PDB entry 4DB4 | X-ray diffraction, 3.60 A resolution | chains A and C of the 5 polymer chains in the assembly

[Chain A]
Molecule: ATP-dependent RNA helicase MSS116, mitochondrial
From: Saccharomyces cerevisiae
Notes: EC 3.6.4.13; fragment: Domain 2
Reference sequence: P15424 (MS116_YEAST); residues 342-596 here = UniProt positions 342-596
Chain sequence (256 residues; numbered 341 to 596; the number before each row is that of its first residue):
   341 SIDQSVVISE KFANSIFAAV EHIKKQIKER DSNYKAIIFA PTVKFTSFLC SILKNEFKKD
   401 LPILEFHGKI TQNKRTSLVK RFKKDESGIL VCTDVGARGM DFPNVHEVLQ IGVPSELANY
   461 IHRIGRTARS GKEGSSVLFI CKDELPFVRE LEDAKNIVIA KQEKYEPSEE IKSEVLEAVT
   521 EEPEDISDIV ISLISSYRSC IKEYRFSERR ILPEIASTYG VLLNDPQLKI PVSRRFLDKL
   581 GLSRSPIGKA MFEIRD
Sequence notes: expression tag (341)

[Chain C]
Molecule: 14-nt DNA/RNA hybrid strand
Sequence (14 nucleotides; row label = number of the first residue in the row; numbers below 1 keep their minus sign (G-7 is residue -7)):
    -7 GGGCGGGCCC GCCC

[Interface between chain A and chain C]
Contacting residue pairs (16; chain A residue first):
  Pro381(A) - DC4(C)  sugar contact
  Thr382(A) - DG3(C)  phosphate contact
  Thr382(A) - DC4(C)  phosphate contact
  Val383(A) - DC4(C)  hydrogen bond to the phosphate
  Val383(A) - DC5(C)  phosphate contact
  His407(A) - DC5(C)  phosphate contact
  Gly408(A) - DC5(C)  hydrogen bond to the phosphate
  Gly408(A) - DC6(C)  phosphate contact
  Arg415(A) - DC6(C)  salt bridge to the phosphate
  Thr433(A) - DC4(C)  phosphate contact
  Thr433(A) - DC5(C)  hydrogen bond to the phosphate
  Asp434(A) - DC5(C)  sugar contact
  Val435(A) - DC5(C)  sugar contact
  Val435(A) - DC6(C)  phosphate contact
  Ser532(A) - DG3(C)  sugar contact
  Ser535(A) - DG3(C)  sugar contact
Interface residues without a listed pair, chain A (14 interface residues in all): Lys384, Ser536, Lys579
Interface residues without a listed pair, chain C (6 interface residues in all): DC1, DC2

[Summary]
Chain A and chain C form an interface of 14 and 6 residues respectively, with 3 hydrogen bonds and 1 salt
bridge. Polar pairs include Val383(A)-DC4(C), Gly408(A)-DC5(C) and Thr433(A)-DC5(C).
Here chain A is ATP-dependent RNA helicase MSS116, mitochondrial (Saccharomyces cerevisiae) and chain C is a
14-nt DNA/RNA hybrid strand. Entry 4DB4 (Mss116p DEAD-box helicase domain 2 bound to a chimaeric RNA-DNA
duplex) was determined by X-ray diffraction together with 4DB2 from the same study.
